PDB entry 4JPB | X-ray diffraction, 3.19 A resolution | chains A and W

[Chain A]
Protein: Chemotaxis protein CheA
Organism: Thermotoga maritima
Notes: EC 2.7.13.3
UniProt: Q56310 (CHEA_THEMA); aligned to UniProt positions 355-670 over residues 356-671 (the alignment contains insertions or deletions, so no single offset holds)
Sequence (319 residues; row label = number of the first residue in the row):
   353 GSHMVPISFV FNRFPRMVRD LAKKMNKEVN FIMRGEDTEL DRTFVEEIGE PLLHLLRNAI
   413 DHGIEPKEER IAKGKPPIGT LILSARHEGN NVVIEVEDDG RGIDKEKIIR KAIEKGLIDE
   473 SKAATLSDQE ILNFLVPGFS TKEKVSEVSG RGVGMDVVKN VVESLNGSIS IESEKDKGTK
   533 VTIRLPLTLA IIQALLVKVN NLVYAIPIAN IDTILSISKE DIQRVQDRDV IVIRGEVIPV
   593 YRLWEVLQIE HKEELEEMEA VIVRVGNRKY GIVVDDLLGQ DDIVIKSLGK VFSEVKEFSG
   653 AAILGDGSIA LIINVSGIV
Not modelled in the structure: 353-540
Construct notes: expression tag (353-355)

[Chain W]
Protein: Chemotaxis protein CheW
Organism: Thermotoga maritima
UniProt: Q56311 (CHEW_THEMA); residues 1-147 here = UniProt positions 1-147
Sequence (151 residues; each row starts with the number of its first residue; numbers below 1 keep their minus sign (Gly-3 is residue -3)):
    -3 GSHMMKTLAD ALKEFEVLSF EIDEQALAFD VDNIEMVIEK SDITPVPKSR HFVEGVINLR
    57 GRIIPVVNLA KILGISFDEQ KMKSIIVART KDVEVGFLVD RVLGVLRITE NQLDLTNVSD
   117 KFGKKSKGLV KTDGRLIIYL DIDKIIEEIT V
Not modelled in the structure: -3 to 7
Construct notes: expression tag (-3 to 0)

[Chain A / chain W interface]
Pairs across the interface (29; chain A residue first):
  Leu554(A) - Pro41(W)  hydrophobic
  Tyr556(A) - Pro43(W)
  Val598(A) - Lys44(W)
  Leu599(A) - Pro43(W)
  Gln600(A) - Lys44(W)
  Lys638(A) - Gly57(W)  hydrogen bond (side chain-backbone)
  Lys642(A) - Asp88(W)  salt bridge
  Lys642(A) - Val89(W)
  Lys642(A) - Thr146(W)
  Val643(A) - Arg46(W)  hydrogen bond (backbone-side chain)
  Val643(A) - Val49(W)  hydrophobic
  Val643(A) - Pro61(W)  hydrophobic
  Phe644(A) - Val42(W)  hydrophobic
  Phe644(A) - Ser45(W)
  Phe644(A) - Val49(W)  hydrophobic
  Phe644(A) - Val52(W)  hydrophobic
  Phe644(A) - Pro61(W)  hydrophobic
  Glu646(A) - Ser45(W)
  Glu646(A) - Arg46(W)  salt bridge
  Val647(A) - Pro43(W)
  Val647(A) - Lys44(W)
  Glu649(A) - Lys44(W)  salt bridge
  Phe650(A) - Pro43(W)
  Ile655(A) - Asn54(W)
  Ile655(A) - Gly57(W)
  Gly659(A) - Asn54(W)  hydrogen bond (backbone-side chain)
  Ile661(A) - Thr40(W)
  Ile661(A) - Asn54(W)
  Ile661(A) - Ile59(W)  hydrophobic
Also at the interface, not in a pair above, chain A (21 interface residues in all): Ile601, Leu640, Ser645, Ala653, Leu663
Also at the interface, not in a pair above, chain W (20 interface residues in all): Gly51, Arg58, Val91, Ile145

[Overview]
The interface between chain A and chain W involves 21 residues on one side and 20 on the other, with 3
hydrogen bonds and 3 salt bridges. Among the polar pairs are Lys642(A)-Asp88(W), Glu646(A)-Arg46(W) and
Glu649(A)-Lys44(W).
Chain A is Chemotaxis protein CheA and chain W is Chemotaxis protein CheW, both from Thermotoga maritima; the
structure, The structure of a ternary complex between CheA domains P4 and P5 with CheW and with ..., was
determined by X-ray diffraction.
